1YG8 - chains A and H of the 28 polymer chains in the assembly; structure by X-ray diffraction, 2.60 A resolution.

[Chain A (and H)]
Name: ATP-dependent Clp protease proteolytic subunit
Organism: Escherichia coli
Notes: EC 3.4.21.92; chain H of this document is another copy of the same molecule, construct and numbering; everything in this record applies to it too
UniProt: P19245 (CLPP_ECOLI); residues 1-193 here correspond to UniProt positions 15-207 (UniProt number = residue number + 14)
Sequence (193 residues; each row starts with the number of its first residue):
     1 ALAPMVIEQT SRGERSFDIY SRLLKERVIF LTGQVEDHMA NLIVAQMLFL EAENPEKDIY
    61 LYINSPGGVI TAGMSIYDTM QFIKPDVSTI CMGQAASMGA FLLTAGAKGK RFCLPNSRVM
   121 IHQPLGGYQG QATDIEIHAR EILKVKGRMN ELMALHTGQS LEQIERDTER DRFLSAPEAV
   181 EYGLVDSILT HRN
Not modelled in the structure: 1-14
Differences from the reference sequence: engineered mutation Ala3 (Val17 in P19245)
From the paper describing this entry:
  - conformationally variable residues (order/disorder transition, side-chain flip): Ile7 to Glu14, Arg15 to Phe17

[Chain A / chain H interface]
Residue-residue contacts (41; chain A residue first):
  Gln123(A) with Gln131(H); Ala132(H); Thr133(H), hydrogen bond
  Pro124(A) with Gln131(H); Ala132(H), hydrogen bond (backbone-backbone)
  Leu125(A) with Gly130(H); Gln131(H)
  Gly126(A) with Gln129(H), hydrogen bond (backbone-side chain); Gly130(H), hydrogen bond (backbone-backbone); Ile135(H)
  Gly127(A) with Tyr128(H)
  Tyr128(A) with Gly127(H); Tyr128(H), hydrogen bond (backbone-backbone)
  Gln129(A) with Gly126(H); Gly127(H)
  Gly130(A) with Leu125(H); Gly126(H), hydrogen bond (backbone-backbone)
  Gln131(A) with Gln123(H), hydrogen bond; Pro124(H); Leu125(H); Glu169(H), hydrogen bond (side chain-backbone); Arg170(H)
  Ala132(A) with Gln123(H); Pro124(H), hydrogen bond (backbone-backbone); Leu143(H); Lys146(H)
  Thr133(A) with Gln123(H), hydrogen bond; Lys146(H), hydrogen bond; Glu169(H), hydrogen bond
  Ile135(A) with Gly126(H); Ala139(H), hydrophobic; Ile142(H), hydrophobic
  Glu136(A) with Leu143(H)
  Ala139(A) with Ile135(H), hydrophobic; Ala139(H), hydrophobic
  Ile142(A) with Ile135(H), hydrophobic
  Leu143(A) with Glu136(H)
  Lys146(A) with Ala132(H); Thr133(H), hydrogen bond
  Glu169(A) with Gln131(H), hydrogen bond (backbone-side chain); Thr133(H), hydrogen bond
Also at the interface, not in a pair above, chain A (19 interface residues in all): Arg170

[Summary]
The chain A/chain H interface involves 19 residues from each chain; the contacts include 15 hydrogen bonds.
Polar pairs include Gln123(A)-Thr133(H), Gly126(A)-Gln129(H) and Gln131(A)-Gln123(H). The paper reports
conformational variability at Ile7(A) and Arg15(A).
Chain A and chain H are both ATP-dependent Clp protease proteolytic subunit (Escherichia coli); the structure,
The structure of a V6A variant of ClpP, was determined by X-ray diffraction together with 1YG6 from the same
study.
